Entry 9EI9 (electron microscopy, 3.89 A resolution); this record covers chains A and D of the 10 polymer chains in the assembly.

Chain A:
Molecule: 5E10 Fab Heavy chain
From: Mus musculus
Notes: antibody fragment or engineered binder
Sequence (123 residues; each row starts with the number of its first residue; a row labelled like 35A-35B holds insertion residues (35A, then the next letters in order)):
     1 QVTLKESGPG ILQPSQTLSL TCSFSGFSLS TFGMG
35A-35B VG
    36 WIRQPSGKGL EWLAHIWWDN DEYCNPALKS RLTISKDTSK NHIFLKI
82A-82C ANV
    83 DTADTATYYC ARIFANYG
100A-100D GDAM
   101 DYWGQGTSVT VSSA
Disordered / not traced: 113-114

Chain D:
Molecule: 5E10 Fab Light chain
From: Mus musculus
Notes: antibody fragment or engineered binder
Sequence (111 residues; row label = number of the first residue in the row; note: 1 number in that range is skipped by the numbering (no residue carries it; nothing is unmodelled there); a row labelled like 27A-27C holds insertion residues (27A, then the next letters in order)):
     1 QAVVTQESA
    11 LTTSPGGTVI LTCRSST
27A-27C GAV
    28 TTSNYANWVQ KKPDHLFTGL IGGTSNRVSG VPVRFSGSLI GDKAALTITG AQTEDDAMYF
    88 CALWFSTHYV FGGGTKVTV
  106A L
   107 SQ
Disordered / not traced: 108

Interface between chain A and chain D:
Residue-residue contacts (13; chain A residue first):
  Leu45(A) - Phe98(D)
  Trp47(A) - Tyr96(D)
  Trp47(A) - Phe98(D)
  Tyr58(A) - Thr94(D)
  Cys59(A) - Thr94(D)
  Cys59(A) - His95(D)
  Gly100(A) - Gly50(D)
  Gly100A(A) - Gly50(D)
  Asp100B(A) - Gly49(D)
  Asp100B(A) - Gly50(D)  hydrogen bond (backbone-backbone)
  Met100D(A) - Gly46(D)
  Asp101(A) - Gly46(D)  hydrogen bond (backbone-backbone)
  Trp103(A) - Phe44(D)  hydrophobic
Other interface residues (no listed pair), chain A (13 interface residues in all): Gly44, Asn60, Ala100C
Other interface residues (no listed pair), chain D (11 interface residues in all): Thr45, Gly99, Gly100

Overview:
Chain A and chain D form an interface of 13 and 11 residues respectively; the contacts include 2 hydrogen
bonds. Backbone hydrogen bonds pair Asp100B(A)-Gly50(D) and Asp101(A)-Gly46(D).
Chain A is 5E10 Fab Heavy chain and chain D is 5E10 Fab Light chain, both from Mus musculus; the structure,
Cryo-EM structure of 5E10 Fab in complex with H3 influenza Victoria 2011 HA trimer, was determined by electron
microscopy together with 9E69, 8TX3 and 8TXU from the same study.
